PDB entry 8YQW | electron microscopy, 2.68 A resolution | chains B and G of the 9 polymer chains in the assembly

# Chain B
Protein: DNA-directed RNA polymerase subunit beta
From: African swine fever virus
Notes: EC 2.7.7.6
UniProtKB: A0A2X0RU95 (A0A2X0RU95_ASF); residue numbers follow UniProt; this construct covers 1-1242
Sequence (1242 residues; row label = number of the first residue in the row):
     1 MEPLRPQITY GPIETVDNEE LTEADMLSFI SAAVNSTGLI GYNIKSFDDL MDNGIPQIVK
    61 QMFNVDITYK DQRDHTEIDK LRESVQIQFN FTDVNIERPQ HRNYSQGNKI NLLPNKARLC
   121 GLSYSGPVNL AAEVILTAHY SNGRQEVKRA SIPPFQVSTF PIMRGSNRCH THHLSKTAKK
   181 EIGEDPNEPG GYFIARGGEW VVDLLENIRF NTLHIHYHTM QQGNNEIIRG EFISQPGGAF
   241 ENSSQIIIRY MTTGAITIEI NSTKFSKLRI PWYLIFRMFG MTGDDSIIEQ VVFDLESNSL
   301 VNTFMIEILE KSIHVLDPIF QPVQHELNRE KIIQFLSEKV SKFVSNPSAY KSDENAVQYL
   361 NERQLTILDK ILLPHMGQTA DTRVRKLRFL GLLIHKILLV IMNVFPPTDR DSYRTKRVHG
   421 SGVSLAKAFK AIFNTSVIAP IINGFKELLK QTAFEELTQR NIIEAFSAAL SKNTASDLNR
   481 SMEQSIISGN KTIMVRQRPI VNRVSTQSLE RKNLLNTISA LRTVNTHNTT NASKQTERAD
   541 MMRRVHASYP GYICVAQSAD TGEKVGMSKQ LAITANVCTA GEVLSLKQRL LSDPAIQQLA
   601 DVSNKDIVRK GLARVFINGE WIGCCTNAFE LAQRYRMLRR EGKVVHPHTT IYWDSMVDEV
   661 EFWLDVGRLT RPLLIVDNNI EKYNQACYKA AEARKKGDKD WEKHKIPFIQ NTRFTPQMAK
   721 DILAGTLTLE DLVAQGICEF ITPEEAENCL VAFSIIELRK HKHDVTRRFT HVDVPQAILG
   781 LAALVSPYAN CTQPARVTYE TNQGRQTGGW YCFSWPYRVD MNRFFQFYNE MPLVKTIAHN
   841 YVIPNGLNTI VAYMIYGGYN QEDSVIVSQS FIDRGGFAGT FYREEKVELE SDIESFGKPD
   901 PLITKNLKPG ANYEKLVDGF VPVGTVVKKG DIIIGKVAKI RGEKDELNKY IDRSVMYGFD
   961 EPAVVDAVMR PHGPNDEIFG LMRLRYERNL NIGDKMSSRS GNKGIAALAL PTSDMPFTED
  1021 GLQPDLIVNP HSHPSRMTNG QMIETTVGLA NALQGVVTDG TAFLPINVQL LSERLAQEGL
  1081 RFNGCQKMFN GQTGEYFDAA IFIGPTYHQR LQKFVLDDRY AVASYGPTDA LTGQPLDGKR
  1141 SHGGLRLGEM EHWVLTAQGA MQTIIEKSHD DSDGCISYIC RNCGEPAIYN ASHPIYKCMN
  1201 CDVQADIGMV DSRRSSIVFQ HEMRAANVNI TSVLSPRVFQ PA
Not modelled in the structure: 1-3, 219-224, 490-503, 529-532, 941-948
Ion coordination: Zn2+: C1180, C1183, C1198, C1201

# Chain G
Protein: C122R
From: African swine fever virus
UniProtKB: A0A0A1DYD1 (A0A0A1DYD1_ASF); residue numbers follow UniProt; this construct covers 1-105
Sequence (105 residues; each row starts with the number of its first residue):
     1 MKICKACSSC MVRTYVDGNI IFRCSCGESV QGDSQNLLVS SKVYHTGEME DKYKIFIKNA
    61 PFDPTNCQIK KDCPNCHLDY LTQICIGSQK IIILVCRCGY MSNRG
Ion coordination: Zn2+ site 1: C4, C7, C24, C26; Zn2+ site 2: C73, C76, C96, C98

# Chain B / chain G interface
Contacting residue pairs - 63 pairs, chain B then chain G:
  G283(B) with S8(G)
  D284(B) with S8(G), hydrogen bond (backbone-backbone); S9(G), hydrogen bond; C10(G), hydrogen bond (side chain-backbone)
  D285(B) with I3(G); S8(G), hydrogen bond (backbone-backbone)
  I288(B) with M1(G), hydrophobic
  L295(B) with M1(G), hydrophobic
  L300(B) with V43(G), hydrophobic; M49(G), hydrophobic; D51(G)
  T303(B) with S41(G)
  I306(B) with M1(G), hydrophobic
  E307(B) with S40(G), hydrogen bond; S41(G)
  E310(B) with M1(G); C10(G)
  H314(B) with C10(G), hydrogen bond; M11(G); V12(G)
  M402(B) with T46(G), hydrogen bond (backbone-side chain); M49(G), hydrophobic
  N403(B) with T46(G); G47(G)
  V404(B) with T46(G); M49(G), hydrophobic; K52(G), hydrogen bond (backbone-side chain)
  F629(B) with F62(G)
  W653(B) with N59(G); D63(G)
  S655(B) with I55(G); F56(G); N59(G)
  M656(B) with K52(G); Y53(G), hydrophobic; I55(G); F56(G), hydrophobic
  D658(B) with I55(G); K58(G), salt bridge; N59(G), hydrogen bond
  I680(B) with Y80(G)
  Y683(B) with D79(G), hydrogen bond; Y80(G), hydrophobic
  N684(B) with L78(G); Y80(G), hydrogen bond; R97(G)
  C687(B) with L78(G), hydrophobic; D79(G)
  Y688(B) with C76(G); L78(G), hydrophobic
  A691(B) with H77(G)
  R694(B) with H77(G)
  K695(B) with H77(G), hydrogen bond
  E747(B) with T65(G)
  N748(B) with P64(G); T65(G)
  C749(B) with T65(G)
  L750(B) with P64(G)
  V765(B) with K70(G)
  T766(B) with Q68(G); K70(G)
  R768(B) with Q68(G); Y80(G)
Other interface residues (no listed pair), chain B (40 interface residues in all): I313, L327, F405, V657, K705, T770
Other interface residues (no listed pair), chain G (36 interface residues in all): C7, R13, V39, I69

# In short
Chain B and chain G form an interface of 40 and 36 residues respectively; the contacts include 12 hydrogen
bonds and 1 salt bridge. Among the polar pairs are D658(B)-K58(G), D284(B)-S9(G) and D284(B)-C10(G). The Zn2+
site is built by C1180(B), C1183(B), C1198(B) and C1201(B).
Chain B is DNA-directed RNA polymerase subunit beta and chain G is C122R, both from African swine fever virus;
the structure, ASFV RNA polymerase-M1249L complex3, was determined by electron microscopy (same publication as
8YQT, 8YQU, 8YQV, 8YQX, 8YQY and 8YQZ).
